Entry 5GM2 (X-ray diffraction, 2.80 A resolution); this record covers chains A and B of the 6 polymer chains in the assembly.

[Chain A (and B)]
Name: O-methylransferase
From: Streptomyces blastmyceticus
Notes: chain B of this document is another copy of the same molecule, construct and numbering; everything in this record applies to it too
Reference sequence: A0A077K7L1 (A0A077K7L1_9ACTN); residues 1-289 here = UniProt positions 1-289
Amino-acid sequence (297 residues; numbered 1 to 297; the number before each row is that of its first residue):
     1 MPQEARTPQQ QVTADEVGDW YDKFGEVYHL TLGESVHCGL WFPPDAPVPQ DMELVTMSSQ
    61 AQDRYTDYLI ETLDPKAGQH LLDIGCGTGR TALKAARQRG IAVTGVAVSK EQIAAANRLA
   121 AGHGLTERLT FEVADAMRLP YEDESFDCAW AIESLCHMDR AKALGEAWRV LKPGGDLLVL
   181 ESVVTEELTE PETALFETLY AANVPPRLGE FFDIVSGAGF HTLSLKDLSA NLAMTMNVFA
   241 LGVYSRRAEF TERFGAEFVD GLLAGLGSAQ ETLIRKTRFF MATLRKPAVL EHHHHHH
Unresolved in the structure: 1-9, 291-297 (chain B: 1-8, 291-297)
Construct notes: expression tag (290-297)
Ligand contacts:
  - S-adenosylhomocysteine (SAH), molecule 1: Ala14, Val17, Tyr21, Ser35, Val36, His37
  - S-adenosylhomocysteine (SAH), molecule 2: Asp83, Gly85, Cys86, Gly87, Thr91, Val106, Ala107, Val108, Ser109, Gln112, Ala134, Asp135, Ala136, Met137, Ile152, Glu153, Ser154, His157, Met158
  - Teleocidin A 1 (TEX; (2S,5S)-9-[(3R)-3,7-dimethylocta-1,6-dien-3-yl]-5-(hydroxymethyl)-1-methyl-2-(propan-2-yl)-1,2,4,5,6,8-hexahydro-3H-[1,4]diazonino[7,6,5-cd]indol-3-one), molecule 1: Tyr21, Tyr28, Leu32, Val36, His37, Cys38
  - Teleocidin A 1 (TEX), molecule 2: Glu153, Leu155, Cys156, His157, Arg160, Leu180, Glu181, Ser182, Phe196, Tyr200, Pro205, Leu232, Thr235, Met236, Leu273, Thr277, Phe279

[How chain A and chain B interact]
Residue-residue contacts (203):
  Gln10(A) - Asp159(B)
  Gln10(A) - Asn203(B)
  Gln11(A) - Thr193(B)
  Gln11(A) - Glu197(B)  hydrogen bond
  Gln11(A) - Ala202(B)
  Gln11(A) - Asn203(B)  hydrogen bond (backbone-side chain)
  Val12(A) - Ala201(B)
  Val12(A) - Ala202(B)  hydrophobic
  Val12(A) - Asn203(B)  hydrogen bond (backbone-side chain)
  Ala14(A) - Val108(B)
  Ala14(A) - Asp135(B)
  Val17(A) - His157(B)
  Val17(A) - Ala201(B)  hydrophobic
  Gly18(A) - Val108(B)
  Trp20(A) - Leu199(B)
  Trp20(A) - Tyr200(B)
  Tyr21(A) - Gln112(B)
  Tyr21(A) - His157(B)  hydrogen bond
  Asp22(A) - Ser109(B)  hydrogen bond
  Asp22(A) - Lys110(B)
  Asp22(A) - Glu111(B)  hydrogen bond (side chain-backbone)
  Lys23(A) - Phe254(B)
  Phe24(A) - Phe254(B)
  Phe24(A) - Phe258(B)  hydrophobic
  Glu26(A) - Arg253(B)  salt bridge
  Glu26(A) - Phe254(B)
  Val27(A) - Phe254(B)
  Tyr28(A) - Tyr200(B)
  Tyr28(A) - Phe239(B)  hydrophobic
  His29(A) - Val55(B)
  His29(A) - Thr88(B)  hydrogen bond
  Leu30(A) - Val55(B)
  Leu30(A) - Arg246(B)  hydrogen bond (backbone-side chain)
  Leu30(A) - Phe250(B)  hydrophobic
  Leu30(A) - Phe254(B)  hydrophobic
  Thr31(A) - Val55(B)
  Thr31(A) - Ser58(B)
  Thr31(A) - Val238(B)
  Thr31(A) - Phe239(B)
  Thr31(A) - Arg246(B)
  Thr31(A) - Phe250(B)
  Leu32(A) - Val55(B)
  Leu32(A) - Ser58(B)  hydrogen bond (backbone-side chain)
  Leu32(A) - Ser59(B)  hydrogen bond (backbone-backbone)
  Leu32(A) - Gln62(B)  hydrogen bond (backbone-side chain)
  Leu32(A) - Thr235(B)
  Leu32(A) - Phe239(B)
  Gly33(A) - Val55(B)
  Gly33(A) - Ser59(B)
  Gly33(A) - Gln62(B)
  Glu34(A) - Ser59(B)  hydrogen bond (backbone-side chain)
  Glu34(A) - Gln62(B)  hydrogen bond (backbone-side chain)
  Glu34(A) - Arg90(B)  salt bridge
  Ser35(A) - Gln62(B)  hydrogen bond (backbone-side chain)
  Ser35(A) - Arg90(B)
  Val36(A) - Glu153(B)
  His37(A) - Gln62(B)  hydrogen bond (backbone-side chain)
  His37(A) - Tyr65(B)
  His37(A) - Thr66(B)  hydrogen bond
  His37(A) - Thr91(B)
  His37(A) - Ile152(B)
  His37(A) - Glu153(B)
  Cys38(A) - Gln62(B)
  Cys38(A) - Tyr65(B)
  Cys38(A) - Glu153(B)  hydrogen bond (backbone-side chain)
  Cys38(A) - Leu232(B)  hydrophobic
  Cys38(A) - Thr235(B)
  Gly39(A) - Ala61(B)
  Gly39(A) - Tyr65(B)
  Gly39(A) - Asn231(B)
  Gly39(A) - Thr235(B)  hydrogen bond (backbone-side chain)
  Leu40(A) - Ala61(B)  hydrogen bond (backbone-backbone)
  Leu40(A) - Arg64(B)
  Leu40(A) - Tyr65(B)
  Leu40(A) - Tyr68(B)  hydrophobic
  Leu40(A) - Asn231(B)
  Trp41(A) - Trp41(B)
  Trp41(A) - Phe42(B)  hydrophobic
  Trp41(A) - Met57(B)
  Trp41(A) - Ser58(B)
  Trp41(A) - Ala61(B)  hydrophobic
  Trp41(A) - Asn231(B)  hydrogen bond (backbone-side chain)
  Trp41(A) - Met234(B)
  Trp41(A) - Thr235(B)  hydrogen bond
  Trp41(A) - Val238(B)  hydrophobic
  Phe42(A) - Trp41(B)  hydrophobic
  Phe42(A) - Ala230(B)  hydrophobic
  Phe42(A) - Asn231(B)  hydrogen bond (backbone-side chain)
  Phe42(A) - Met234(B)  hydrophobic
  Pro44(A) - Tyr68(B)
  Pro44(A) - Lys226(B)  hydrogen bond (backbone-side chain)
  Val48(A) - Asp227(B)
  Met52(A) - Ser229(B)
  Met52(A) - Ala230(B)
  Met52(A) - Ile274(B)
  Met52(A) - Arg278(B)
  Glu53(A) - Glu271(B)
  Leu54(A) - Met234(B)  hydrophobic
  Leu54(A) - Asn237(B)
  Val55(A) - His29(B)
  Val55(A) - Leu30(B)
  Val55(A) - Thr31(B)
  Val55(A) - Leu32(B)
  Val55(A) - Gly33(B)
  Met57(A) - Ala233(B)  hydrophobic
  Met57(A) - Met234(B)  hydrophobic
  Ser58(A) - Leu32(B)  hydrogen bond (side chain-backbone)
  Ser58(A) - Trp41(B)
  Ser59(A) - Leu32(B)  hydrogen bond (backbone-backbone)
  Ser59(A) - Gly33(B)
  Ser59(A) - Glu34(B)  hydrogen bond (side chain-backbone)
  Ala61(A) - Gly39(B)
  Ala61(A) - Leu40(B)  hydrogen bond (backbone-backbone)
  Ala61(A) - Trp41(B)  hydrophobic
  Gln62(A) - Leu32(B)  hydrogen bond (side chain-backbone)
  Gln62(A) - Gly33(B)
  Gln62(A) - Glu34(B)  hydrogen bond (side chain-backbone)
  Gln62(A) - Ser35(B)  hydrogen bond (side chain-backbone)
  Gln62(A) - His37(B)  hydrogen bond (side chain-backbone)
  Gln62(A) - Cys38(B)
  Gln62(A) - Gly39(B)
  Arg64(A) - Leu40(B)
  Tyr65(A) - His37(B)
  Tyr65(A) - Cys38(B)
  Tyr65(A) - Gly39(B)
  Tyr65(A) - Leu40(B)
  Thr66(A) - His37(B)  hydrogen bond
  Tyr68(A) - Pro44(B)
  Thr88(A) - His29(B)  hydrogen bond
  Arg90(A) - Glu34(B)  salt bridge
  Arg90(A) - Ser35(B)
  Thr91(A) - His37(B)
  Val108(A) - Ala14(B)
  Val108(A) - Gly18(B)
  Ser109(A) - Gly18(B)
  Ser109(A) - Tyr21(B)
  Ser109(A) - Asp22(B)  hydrogen bond
  Lys110(A) - Asp22(B)  hydrogen bond (backbone-side chain)
  Glu111(A) - Asp22(B)  hydrogen bond (backbone-side chain)
  Gln112(A) - Tyr21(B)
  Asp135(A) - Ala14(B)
  Glu153(A) - Val36(B)
  Glu153(A) - His37(B)
  Glu153(A) - Cys38(B)  hydrogen bond (side chain-backbone)
  His157(A) - Val17(B)
  His157(A) - Tyr21(B)  hydrogen bond
  Asp159(A) - Gln9(B)
  Asp159(A) - Gln10(B)
  Thr193(A) - Gln11(B)
  Glu197(A) - Gln11(B)
  Glu197(A) - Val12(B)
  Leu199(A) - Trp20(B)
  Tyr200(A) - Trp20(B)
  Tyr200(A) - Tyr28(B)
  Ala201(A) - Val12(B)
  Ala201(A) - Val17(B)  hydrophobic
  Ala202(A) - Gln11(B)
  Ala202(A) - Val12(B)  hydrophobic
  Asn203(A) - Gln10(B)
  Asn203(A) - Gln11(B)
  Asn203(A) - Val12(B)
  Lys226(A) - Pro44(B)  hydrogen bond (side chain-backbone)
  Asp227(A) - Val48(B)
  Ser229(A) - Met52(B)
  Ala230(A) - Phe42(B)  hydrophobic
  Ala230(A) - Met52(B)
  Ala230(A) - Met57(B)
  Asn231(A) - Gly39(B)
  Asn231(A) - Leu40(B)
  Asn231(A) - Trp41(B)  hydrogen bond (side chain-backbone)
  Asn231(A) - Phe42(B)  hydrogen bond (side chain-backbone)
  Leu232(A) - Cys38(B)  hydrophobic
  Ala233(A) - Met52(B)  hydrophobic
  Ala233(A) - Met57(B)  hydrophobic
  Met234(A) - Trp41(B)
  Met234(A) - Phe42(B)  hydrophobic
  Met234(A) - Leu54(B)  hydrophobic
  Met234(A) - Met57(B)  hydrophobic
  Met234(A) - Met234(B)  hydrophobic
  Thr235(A) - Leu32(B)
  Thr235(A) - Cys38(B)
  Thr235(A) - Gly39(B)  hydrogen bond (side chain-backbone)
  Thr235(A) - Trp41(B)
  Asn237(A) - Leu54(B)
  Asn237(A) - Met57(B)
  Asn237(A) - Leu241(B)
  Val238(A) - Thr31(B)
  Val238(A) - Trp41(B)  hydrophobic
  Phe239(A) - Tyr28(B)  hydrophobic
  Phe239(A) - Thr31(B)
  Phe239(A) - Leu32(B)
  Leu241(A) - Asn237(B)
  Arg246(A) - Leu30(B)  hydrogen bond (side chain-backbone)
  Phe250(A) - Leu30(B)  hydrophobic
  Phe250(A) - Thr31(B)
  Arg253(A) - Glu26(B)
  Phe254(A) - Lys23(B)
  Phe254(A) - Phe24(B)
  Phe254(A) - Val27(B)
  Phe258(A) - Trp20(B)  hydrophobic
  Phe258(A) - Phe24(B)  hydrophobic
  Ile274(A) - Met52(B)
  Arg278(A) - Met52(B)
Interface residues without a listed pair, chain A (94 interface residues in all): Pro49, Asp63, Met137, Ile152, Met158, Lys162, Phe196, Val204, Gly242, Tyr244, Glu271, Phe279
Interface residues without a listed pair, chain B (92 interface residues in all): Pro49, Glu53, Met137, Ala194, Val204, Gly242, Tyr244, Phe279

[In short]
94 residues of chain A and 92 residues of chain B are in contact; the contacts include 43 hydrogen bonds and 3
salt bridges. Polar pairs include Glu26(A)-Arg253(B), Glu34(A)-Arg90(B) and Gln11(A)-Glu197(B). Bound to chain
A: S-adenosylhomocysteine and Teleocidin A 1.
Both chains are O-methylransferase (Streptomyces blastmyceticus). Entry 5GM2 (Crystal structure of
methyltransferase TleD complexed with SAH and teleocidin A1) was determined by X-ray diffraction.
